8YQY - chains A and E of the 9 polymer chains in the assembly; structure by electron microscopy, 3.68 A resolution.

Chain A:
Protein: DNA-directed RNA polymerase subunit
Organism: African swine fever virus
Notes: EC 2.7.7.6
UniProt: A0A3S7XUW7 (A0A3S7XUW7_ASF); residues 1-1450 here = UniProt positions 1-1450
Amino-acid sequence (1450 residues; row label = number of the first residue in the row):
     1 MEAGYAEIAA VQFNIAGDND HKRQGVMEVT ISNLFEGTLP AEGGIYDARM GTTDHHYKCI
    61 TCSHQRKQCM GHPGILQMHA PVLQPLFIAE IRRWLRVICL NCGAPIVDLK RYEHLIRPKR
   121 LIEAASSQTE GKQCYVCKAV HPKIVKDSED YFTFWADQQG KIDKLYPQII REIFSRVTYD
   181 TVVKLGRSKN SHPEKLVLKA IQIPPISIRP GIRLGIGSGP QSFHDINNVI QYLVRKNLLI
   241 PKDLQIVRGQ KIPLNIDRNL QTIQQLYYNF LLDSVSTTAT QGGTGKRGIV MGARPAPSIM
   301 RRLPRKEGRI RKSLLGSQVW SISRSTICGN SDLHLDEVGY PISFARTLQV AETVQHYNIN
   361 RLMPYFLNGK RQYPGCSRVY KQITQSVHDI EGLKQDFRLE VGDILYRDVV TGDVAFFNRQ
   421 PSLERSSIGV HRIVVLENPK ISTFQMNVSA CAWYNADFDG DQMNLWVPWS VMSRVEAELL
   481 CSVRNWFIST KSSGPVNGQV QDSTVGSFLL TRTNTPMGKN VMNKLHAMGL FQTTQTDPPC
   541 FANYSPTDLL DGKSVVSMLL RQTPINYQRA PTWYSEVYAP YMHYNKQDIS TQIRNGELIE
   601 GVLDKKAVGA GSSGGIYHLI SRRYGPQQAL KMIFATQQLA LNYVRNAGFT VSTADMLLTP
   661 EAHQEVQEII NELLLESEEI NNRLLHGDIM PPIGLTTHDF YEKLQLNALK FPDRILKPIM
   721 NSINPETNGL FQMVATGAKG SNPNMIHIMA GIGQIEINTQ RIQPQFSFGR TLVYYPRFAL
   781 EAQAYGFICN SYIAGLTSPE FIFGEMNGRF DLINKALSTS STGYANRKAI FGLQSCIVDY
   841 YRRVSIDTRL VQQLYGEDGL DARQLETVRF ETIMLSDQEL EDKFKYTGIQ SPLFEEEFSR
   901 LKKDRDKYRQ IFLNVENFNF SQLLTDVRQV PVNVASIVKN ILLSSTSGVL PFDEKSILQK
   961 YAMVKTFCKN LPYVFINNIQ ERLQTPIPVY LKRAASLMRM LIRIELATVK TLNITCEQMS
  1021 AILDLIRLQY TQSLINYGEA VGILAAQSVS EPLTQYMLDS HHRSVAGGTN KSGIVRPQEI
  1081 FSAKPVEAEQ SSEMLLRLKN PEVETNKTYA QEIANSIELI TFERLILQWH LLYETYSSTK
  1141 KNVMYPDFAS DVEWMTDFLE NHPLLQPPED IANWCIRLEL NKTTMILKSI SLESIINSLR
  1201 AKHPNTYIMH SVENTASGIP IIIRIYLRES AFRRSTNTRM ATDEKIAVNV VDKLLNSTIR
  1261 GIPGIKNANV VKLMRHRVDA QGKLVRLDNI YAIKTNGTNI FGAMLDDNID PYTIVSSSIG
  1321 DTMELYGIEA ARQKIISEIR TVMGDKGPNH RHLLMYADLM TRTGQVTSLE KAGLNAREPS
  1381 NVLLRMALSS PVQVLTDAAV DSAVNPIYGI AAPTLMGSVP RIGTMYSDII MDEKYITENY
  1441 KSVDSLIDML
Unresolved in the structure: 1, 212-224, 276-296, 1443-1450
Bound ions: Zn2+ site 1: C59, C62, C69, H72; Zn2+ site 2: C99, C102, C134, C137; Mg2+: D457, D459, D461

Chain E:
Protein: C147L
Organism: African swine fever virus
UniProt: A0A2X0RTW5 (A0A2X0RTW5_ASF); residues 1-147 here = UniProt positions 1-147
Amino-acid sequence (147 residues; row label = number of the first residue in the row):
     1 MADNDNEDLI MDDLVEEYVE TEEENLVDSE EESEDKDEIV ESPSICEGFV QASSQTLVII
    61 PDNERITSNV LTTFEATRLV AVRAQQLAIN GSTMLKKKYS SPIDIAKQEL FNRKIPLLVM
   121 RCIKVTPEGQ KIVEIWNPRE MGIPLLD
Unresolved in the structure: 1-38

Interface between chain A and chain E:
Contacting residue pairs (101; chain A residue first):
  Y179(A) - V40(E)
  Y179(A) - S42(E)
  Y179(A) - P43(E)
  D180(A) - I39(E)
  D180(A) - V40(E)  hydrogen bond (backbone-backbone)
  V183(A) - V40(E)  hydrophobic
  K189(A) - V40(E)
  K189(A) - E41(E)  hydrogen bond (side chain-backbone)
  K189(A) - P43(E)
  K189(A) - E47(E)
  T353(A) - A88(E)
  Q355(A) - L87(E)
  Q355(A) - A88(E)
  Q355(A) - N90(E)  hydrogen bond (side chain-backbone)
  Q355(A) - G91(E)
  H356(A) - G91(E)
  Y357(A) - L87(E)  hydrogen bond (side chain-backbone)
  Y357(A) - A88(E)
  Y357(A) - Y99(E)
  Y357(A) - S100(E)
  Y357(A) - P102(E)
  Y357(A) - I105(E)  hydrophobic
  N358(A) - S100(E)
  R361(A) - S100(E)  hydrogen bond (side chain-backbone)
  V471(A) - A84(E)  hydrophobic
  V471(A) - Q85(E)
  M472(A) - R78(E)
  M472(A) - A81(E)
  M472(A) - V82(E)  hydrophobic
  M472(A) - Q85(E)
  R474(A) - I103(E)
  V475(A) - V80(E)  hydrophobic
  V475(A) - A81(E)
  V475(A) - I103(E)  hydrophobic
  E476(A) - T77(E)
  E478(A) - I103(E)
  L479(A) - T77(E)
  L479(A) - K107(E)
  L479(A) - L145(E)  hydrophobic
  L480(A) - T73(E)
  L480(A) - F74(E)  hydrophobic
  L480(A) - T77(E)
  Y840(A) - T67(E)
  Y840(A) - R121(E)
  Y840(A) - C122(E)
  Y841(A) - I66(E)  hydrophobic
  I976(A) - I66(E)
  I976(A) - T67(E)
  I976(A) - S68(E)  hydrogen bond (backbone-backbone)
  N977(A) - R65(E)  hydrogen bond (side chain-backbone)
  N977(A) - T67(E)  hydrogen bond (side chain-backbone)
  N978(A) - N69(E)  hydrogen bond
  I979(A) - D62(E)
  I979(A) - N63(E)
  I979(A) - R65(E)
  I979(A) - W136(E)  hydrophobic
  Q980(A) - N63(E)  hydrogen bond (side chain-backbone)
  Q980(A) - E64(E)
  Q980(A) - R65(E)  hydrogen bond (side chain-backbone)
  R982(A) - N63(E)  hydrogen bond
  L983(A) - N63(E)
  N1036(A) - T72(E)
  N1036(A) - T73(E)  hydrogen bond
  N1036(A) - F74(E)
  Y1037(A) - T67(E)
  Y1037(A) - S68(E)  hydrogen bond (side chain-backbone)
  Y1037(A) - T72(E)
  Y1037(A) - F74(E)
  Y1037(A) - R121(E)
  E1039(A) - F74(E)
  G1423(A) - F74(E)
  T1424(A) - F74(E)
  T1424(A) - R78(E)
  M1425(A) - R78(E)
  S1427(A) - E75(E)  hydrogen bond
  D1428(A) - M120(E)  hydrogen bond (backbone-backbone)
  I1429(A) - R78(E)
  I1429(A) - L79(E)  hydrophobic
  I1429(A) - L117(E)  hydrophobic
  I1429(A) - L118(E)
  I1429(A) - V119(E)  hydrophobic
  I1430(A) - L117(E)
  I1430(A) - L118(E)  hydrogen bond (backbone-backbone)
  I1430(A) - I135(E)  hydrophobic
  M1431(A) - Q86(E)  hydrogen bond
  M1431(A) - P116(E)
  M1431(A) - L117(E)  hydrophobic
  D1432(A) - P116(E)
  D1432(A) - L117(E)
  D1432(A) - L118(E)
  D1432(A) - R139(E)  salt bridge
  Y1435(A) - M94(E)
  Y1435(A) - K114(E)
  Y1435(A) - R139(E)
  I1436(A) - P116(E)  hydrophobic
  N1439(A) - M94(E)
  Y1440(A) - R83(E)  hydrogen bond
  Y1440(A) - S92(E)
  Y1440(A) - M94(E)
  Y1440(A) - E109(E)
  Y1440(A) - P116(E)
Interface residues without a listed pair, chain A (47 interface residues in all): S470, R842, T1031, G1038
Interface residues without a listed pair, chain E (59 interface residues in all): V70, I89, S101, R113, I123, N137

Overview:
Chain A and chain E form an interface of 47 and 59 residues respectively; the contacts include 19 hydrogen
bonds and 1 salt bridge. Polar contacts include D1432(A)-R139(E), K189(A)-E41(E) and Q355(A)-N90(E). The Zn2+
site 1 is built by C59(A), C62(A), C69(A) and H72(A).
Chain A is DNA-directed RNA polymerase subunit and chain E is C147L, both from African swine fever virus; the
structure, ASFV RNA polymerase-M1249L complex complete, was determined by electron microscopy (same
publication as 8YQT, 8YQU, 8YQV, 8YQW, 8YQX and 8YQZ).
